4AQU - chains B and D of the 4 polymer chains in the assembly; structure by X-ray diffraction, 2.30 A resolution.

Chain B:
Name: DNA endonuclease I-crei
Source organism: Chlamydomonas reinhardtii
Notes: EC 3.1.-.-
UniProt: P05725 (DNE1_CHLRE); residues 202-353 here correspond to UniProt positions 2-153 (UniProt number = residue number - 200)
Amino-acid sequence (152 residues; each row starts with the number of its first residue):
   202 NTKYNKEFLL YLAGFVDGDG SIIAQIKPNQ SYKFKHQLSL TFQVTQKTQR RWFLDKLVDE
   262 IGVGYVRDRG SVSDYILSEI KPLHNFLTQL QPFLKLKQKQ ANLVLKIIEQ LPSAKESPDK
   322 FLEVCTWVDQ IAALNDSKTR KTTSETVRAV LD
Metal / ion sites: Ca2+ site 1: Gly-219 (shared with 1 residue of chain A; 1 residue of chain C; 5CM_514(D) of chain D); Ca2+ site 2: Asp-220 (shared with 1 residue of chain A; 1 residue of chain C; DG515(D) of chain D)
Curated features (UniProtKB/Swiss-Prot):
  - region (Interaction with DNA): Gln-226 to Gln-238, Gln-244 to Gln-247, Arg-268 to Arg-270, Ser-338 to Thr-343
  - binding site (Mg(2+)): Gly-219, Asp-220

Chain D:
Molecule: 24-nt DNA strand
Sequence (24 nucleotides; numbered 501 to 524; the number before each row is that of its first residue):
   501 CCAAACTGTC TCACGACGTT TTGA
Modified positions: 5CM (5-methyl-2'-deoxy-cytidine-5'-monophosphate) at position 514
Metal / ion sites: Ca2+ site 1: 5CM_514 (shared with 1 residue of chain A; Gly-219(B) of chain B; 1 residue of chain C); Ca2+ site 2: DG515 (shared with 1 residue of chain A; Asp-220(B) of chain B; 1 residue of chain C)

Interface between chain B and chain D:
Residue-residue contacts (28):
  Asp-220(B) / DG515(D)  phosphate contact
  Lys-228(B) / DA505(D)  base contact
  Lys-228(B) / DC506(D)  base contact
  Ser-232(B) / DC501(D)  sugar contact
  Ser-232(B) / DC502(D)  hydrogen bond to the base
  Tyr-233(B) / DC502(D)  base contact
  Tyr-233(B) / DA503(D)  hydrogen bond to the base
  Tyr-233(B) / DA504(D)  base contact
  Lys-234(B) / DC501(D)  sugar contact
  Lys-234(B) / DC502(D)  hydrogen bond to the phosphate
  Gln-238(B) / DA503(D)  base contact
  Gln-238(B) / DA504(D)  hydrogen bond to the base
  Tyr-266(B) / DA505(D)  sugar contact
  Tyr-266(B) / DC506(D)  phosphate contact
  Arg-268(B) / DT507(D)  base contact
  Arg-268(B) / DG508(D)  hydrogen bond to the base
  Arg-268(B) / DT509(D)  base contact
  Arg-270(B) / DT509(D)  hydrogen bond to the base
  Ser-279(B) / DA504(D)  phosphate contact
  Glu-280(B) / DA504(D)  phosphate contact
  Ile-281(B) / DA504(D)  hydrogen bond to the phosphate
  Lys-316(B) / DC502(D)  hydrogen bond to the phosphate
  Lys-316(B) / DA503(D)  salt bridge to the phosphate
  Asp-337(B) / DA513(D)  phosphate contact
  Lys-339(B) / DT511(D)  phosphate contact
  Lys-339(B) / DC512(D)  hydrogen bond to the phosphate
  Lys-339(B) / DA513(D)  salt bridge to the phosphate
  Thr-340(B) / DC510(D)  sugar contact

Overview:
The interface between chain B and chain D involves 16 residues on one side and 14 on the other; the contacts
include 9 hydrogen bonds and 2 salt bridges. Among the polar pairs are Ser-232(B)/DC502(D),
Tyr-233(B)/DA503(D) and Gln-238(B)/DA504(D).
Here chain B is DNA endonuclease I-crei (Chlamydomonas reinhardtii) and chain D is a 24-nt DNA strand. Entry
4AQU (Crystal structure of I-CreI complexed with its target methylated at position plus 2 (in the b ...) was
determined by X-ray diffraction, deposited together with 4AQX.
